Entry 6Z9P (electron microscopy, 3.90 A resolution); this record covers chains G and K of the 16 polymer chains in the assembly.

== Chain G ==
Name: Transcription termination/antitermination protein NusG
Source organism: Escherichia coli
UniProt: C3SID2 (C3SID2_ECOLX); numbering as in UniProt (aligned over 1-181)
Amino-acid sequence (181 residues; numbered 1 to 181; the number before each row is that of its first residue):
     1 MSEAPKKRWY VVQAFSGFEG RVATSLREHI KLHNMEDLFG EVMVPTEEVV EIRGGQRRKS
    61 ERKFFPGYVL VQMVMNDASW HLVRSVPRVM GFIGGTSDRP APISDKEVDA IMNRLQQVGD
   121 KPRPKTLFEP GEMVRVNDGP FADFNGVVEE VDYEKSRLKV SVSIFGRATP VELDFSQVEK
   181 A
Disordered / not traced: 1-5, 118-181

== Chain K ==
Molecule: non template strand
Sequence (50 nucleotides; row label = number of the first residue in the row; numbers below 1 keep their minus sign (DG-35 is residue -35)):
   -35 GGGCTGCGAA TAACGGCCGA GCAGCGTAGC ATTACTTGTG AGCGGATAAC
Disordered / not traced: -35 to -19, -10 to -4, 13-14

== Chain G / chain K interface ==
Residue-residue contacts - 9 pairs, chain G then chain K:
  Phe15(G) - DG-12(K)  phosphate contact
  Ser16(G) - DA-13(K)  phosphate contact
  Ser16(G) - DG-12(K)  sugar contact
  Gly17(G) - DA-13(K)  sugar contact
  Gln56(G) - DC-18(K)  phosphate contact
  Arg57(G) - DC-18(K)  base contact
  Lys59(G) - DC-18(K)  base contact
  Arg88(G) - DG-12(K)  phosphate contact
  Arg88(G) - DC-11(K)  salt bridge to the phosphate
Interface residues without a listed pair, chain G (10 interface residues in all): Phe18, Glu61, Met90

== Overview ==
Chain G and chain K form an interface of 10 and 4 residues respectively, with 1 salt bridge. Its one
salt-bridged contact is Arg88(G)-DC-11(K).
Chain G is Transcription termination/antitermination protein NusG (Escherichia coli) and chain K is non
template strand; the structure, Transcription termination intermediate complex 1, was determined by electron
microscopy together with 6Z9Q, 6Z9R, 6Z9S, 6Z9T, 7ADB, 7ADC, 7ADD and 7ADE from the same study.
